PDB entry 6Z67 | X-ray diffraction, 2.40 A resolution | chain C

== Chain C ==
Molecule: Cell division ATP-binding protein FtsE
From: Streptococcus pneumoniae
UniProtKB: A0A064BZ20 (A0A064BZ20_STREE); residue numbers follow UniProt; this construct covers 2-230
Amino-acid sequence (230 residues; each row starts with the number of its first residue):
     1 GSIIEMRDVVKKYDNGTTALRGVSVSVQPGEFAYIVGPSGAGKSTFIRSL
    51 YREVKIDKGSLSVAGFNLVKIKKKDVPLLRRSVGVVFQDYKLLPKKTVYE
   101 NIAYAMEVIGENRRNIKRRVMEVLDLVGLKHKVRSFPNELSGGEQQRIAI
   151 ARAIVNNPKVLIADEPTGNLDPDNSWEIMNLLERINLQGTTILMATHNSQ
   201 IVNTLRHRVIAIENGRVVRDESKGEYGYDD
Disordered / not traced: 230
Sequence notes: cloning artifact (1)
Residues lining bound ligands: ADP (adenosine-5'-diphosphate): Tyr13, Asn15, Thr17, Ala19, Pro38, Ser39, Gly40, Ala41, Gly42, Lys43, Ser44, Thr45
From the paper describing this entry:
  - binding site for AMP-PNP: Ser39, Lys43, Glu165, His197
  - catalytic residues: Glu165
  - catalytic residues: His197 (by similarity / conservation)

== In short ==
Chain C binds ADP. From the paper: catalytic residues Glu165 and His197; a binding site for AMP-PNP at Ser39,
Lys43 and Glu165 among others.
Chain C is Cell division ATP-binding protein FtsE (Streptococcus pneumoniae); the structure, FtsE structure of
Streptococcus pneumoniae in complex with AMPPNP at 2.4 A resolution, was determined by X-ray diffraction (same
publication as 6Z4W and 6Z63).
